8APE - chains j and q of the 42 polymer chains in the assembly; structure by electron microscopy, 3.70 A resolution.

Chain j:
Name: ATPTB6
Source organism: Trypanosoma brucei brucei
Reference sequence: D0A5R7 (D0A5R7_TRYB9); residues 1-169 here = UniProt positions 1-169
Amino-acid sequence (169 residues; numbered 1 to 169; the number before each row is that of its first residue):
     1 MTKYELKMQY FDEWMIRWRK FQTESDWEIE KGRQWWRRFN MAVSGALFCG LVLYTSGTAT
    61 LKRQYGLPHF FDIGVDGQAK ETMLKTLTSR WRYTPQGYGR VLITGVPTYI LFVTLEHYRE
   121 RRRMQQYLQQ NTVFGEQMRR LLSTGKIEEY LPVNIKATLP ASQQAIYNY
Not modelled in the structure: 1
Small-molecule neighbours: 1,2-diacyl-sn-glycero-3-phosphocholine (PC1): Cys-49, Val-52, Arg-63, Gln-64, Tyr-65, Val-75, Met-83

Chain q:
Name: ATPEG3
Source organism: Trypanosoma brucei brucei
Reference sequence: Q583U4 (Q583U4_TRYB2); residue numbers follow UniProt; this construct covers 1-98
Amino-acid sequence (98 residues; each row starts with the number of its first residue):
     1 MTENIEAVMS DFWSNPADHF RPNLKALTLY AERQHYVDRW LHVKERWLAP WYLPWWSPLF
    61 QLGTWYSQRS RNLFLVENHL SYRPYKFRRN DEDRNNPY
Not modelled in the structure: 1-13
Small-molecule neighbours:
  - 1,2-diacyl-sn-glycero-3-phosphocholine (PC1): Trp-65, Tyr-66, Arg-69, Ser-70, Leu-73, Phe-74
  - Q7G (2-{[(4-O-alpha-D-glucopyranosyl-alpha-D-glucopyranosyl)oxy]methyl}-4-{[(3beta,9beta,14beta,17beta,25R)-spirost-5-en-3-yl]oxy}butyl 4-O-alpha-D-glucopyranosyl-alpha-D-glucopyranoside): Trp-47, Trp-51, Tyr-52

How chain j and chain q interact:
Contacting residue pairs - 60 pairs, chain j then chain q:
  Lys-3(j) with Leu-48(q), hydrogen bond (side chain-backbone); Ala-49(q), hydrogen bond (side chain-backbone); Pro-50(q), hydrogen bond (side chain-backbone); Leu-53(q), hydrogen bond (side chain-backbone); Phe-60(q)
  Glu-5(j) with Phe-60(q); Thr-64(q)
  Leu-6(j) with Glu-45(q); Leu-48(q); Ala-49(q), hydrophobic; Phe-60(q), hydrophobic
  Gln-9(j) with Leu-41(q), hydrogen bond (side chain-backbone); Lys-44(q); Glu-45(q); Arg-71(q)
  Tyr-10(j) with Asp-38(q); Leu-41(q); His-42(q), hydrogen bond; Glu-45(q)
  Asp-12(j) with Gln-68(q); Arg-71(q)
  Glu-13(j) with Arg-33(q), salt bridge; Leu-41(q); Arg-71(q), salt bridge
  Met-15(j) with Leu-75(q), hydrophobic
  Ile-16(j) with Arg-71(q); Phe-74(q), hydrophobic; Leu-75(q), hydrophobic
  Arg-17(j) with Gln-34(q)
  Arg-19(j) with Phe-74(q); Leu-75(q); Glu-77(q), hydrogen bond (side chain-backbone)
  Gln-22(j) with Leu-75(q), hydrogen bond (side chain-backbone)
  Trp-27(j) with Leu-75(q); Val-76(q), hydrogen bond (side chain-backbone); Asn-78(q)
  Glu-30(j) with Asn-72(q), hydrogen bond; Val-76(q)
  Lys-31(j) with Val-76(q)
  Arg-33(j) with Asn-72(q)
  Gln-34(j) with Asn-72(q); Leu-73(q); Val-76(q)
  Arg-37(j) with Arg-69(q); Asn-72(q); Leu-73(q)
  Met-41(j) with Trp-65(q), hydrophobic
  Tyr-109(j) with Trp-56(q), hydrogen bond (side chain-backbone); Ser-57(q), hydrogen bond (side chain-backbone); Pro-58(q); Gln-61(q)
  Phe-112(j) with Trp-65(q)
  Val-113(j) with Trp-55(q), hydrophobic; Gln-61(q)
  Glu-116(j) with Trp-65(q)
  His-117(j) with Trp-55(q)
  Glu-120(j) with Gln-68(q)
  Arg-123(j) with Gln-68(q), hydrogen bond; Asn-72(q)
  Glu-149(j) with Gln-34(q), hydrogen bond
Interface residues without a listed pair, chain j (29 interface residues in all): Thr-2, Thr-114
Interface residues without a listed pair, chain q (30 interface residues in all): Val-37

Summary:
The interface between chain j and chain q involves 29 residues on one side and 30 on the other; the contacts
include 14 hydrogen bonds and 2 salt bridges. Polar contacts include Glu-13(j)/Arg-33(q), Glu-13(j)/Arg-71(q)
and Lys-3(j)/Leu-48(q). Bound to chain j: 1,2-diacyl-sn-glycero-3-phosphocholine.
Chain j is ATPTB6 and chain q is ATPEG3, both from Trypanosoma brucei brucei; the structure, rotational state
1e of the Trypanosoma brucei mitochondrial ATP synthase dimer, was determined by electron microscopy,
deposited together with 8AP6, 8AP7, 8AP8, 8AP9, 8APA, 8APB and 7 further entries.
